PDB entry 9IKZ | electron microscopy, 3.14 A resolution | chains A and J of the 9 polymer chains in the assembly

[Chain A]
Name: RNA-directed RNA polymerase nsp12
Source organism: Severe acute respiratory syndrome coronavirus 2
Notes: EC 2.7.7.48, 2.7.7.50
UniProt: P0DTD1 (R1AB_SARS2); residues 1-931 here correspond to UniProt positions 4393-5323 (UniProt number = residue number + 4392)
Chain sequence (931 residues; each row starts with the number of its first residue):
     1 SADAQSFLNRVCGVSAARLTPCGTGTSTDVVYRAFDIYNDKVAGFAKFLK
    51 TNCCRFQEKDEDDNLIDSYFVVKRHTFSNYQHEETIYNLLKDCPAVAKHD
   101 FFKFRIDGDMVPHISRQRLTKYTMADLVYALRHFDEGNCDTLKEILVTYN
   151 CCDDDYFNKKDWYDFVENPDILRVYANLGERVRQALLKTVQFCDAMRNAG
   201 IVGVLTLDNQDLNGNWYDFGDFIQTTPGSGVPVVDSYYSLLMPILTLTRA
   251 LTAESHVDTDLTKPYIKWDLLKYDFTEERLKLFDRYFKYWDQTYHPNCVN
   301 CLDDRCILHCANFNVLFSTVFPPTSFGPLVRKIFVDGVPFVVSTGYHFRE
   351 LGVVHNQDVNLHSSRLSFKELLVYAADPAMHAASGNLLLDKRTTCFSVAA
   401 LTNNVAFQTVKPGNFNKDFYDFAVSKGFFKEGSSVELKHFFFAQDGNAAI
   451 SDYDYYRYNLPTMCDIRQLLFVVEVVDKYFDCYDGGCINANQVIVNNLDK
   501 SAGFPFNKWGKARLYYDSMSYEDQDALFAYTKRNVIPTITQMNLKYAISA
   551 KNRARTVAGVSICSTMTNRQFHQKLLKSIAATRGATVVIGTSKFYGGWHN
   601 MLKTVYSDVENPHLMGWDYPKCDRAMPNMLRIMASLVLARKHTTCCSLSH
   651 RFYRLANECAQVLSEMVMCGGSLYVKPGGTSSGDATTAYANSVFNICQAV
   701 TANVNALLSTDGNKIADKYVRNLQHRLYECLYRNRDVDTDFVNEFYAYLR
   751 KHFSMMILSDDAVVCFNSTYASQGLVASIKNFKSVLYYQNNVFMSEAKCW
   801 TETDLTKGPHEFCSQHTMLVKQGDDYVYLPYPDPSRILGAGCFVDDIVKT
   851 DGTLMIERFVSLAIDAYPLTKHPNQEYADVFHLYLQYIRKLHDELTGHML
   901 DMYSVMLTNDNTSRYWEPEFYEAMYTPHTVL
Bound ions: Mg2+: Asn209 (together with GDP); beryllium trifluoride ion: Asp218 (together with GDP); Zn2+: His295, Cys301, Cys306, Cys310
Small-molecule neighbours: GDP (guanosine-5'-diphosphate): Val31, Arg33, Ala34, Phe35, Lys50, Asn52, Cys53, Arg55, Tyr69, Val71, Lys73, Arg116, Leu119, Thr120, Lys121, Tyr122, Thr123, Asp126, Asp208, Asn209, Asp211, Tyr217, Asp218

[Chain J]
Molecule: 27-nt RNA strand
Sequence (27 nucleotides; each row starts with the number of its first residue):
    24 UGACUGCUCCCUAGCAUGCUACUACCG

[How chain A and chain J interact]
Pairs across the interface (31):
  Gln408(A) with U24(J), base contact
  Asn496(A) with U28(J), phosphate contact; G29(J), hydrogen bond to the phosphate
  Lys500(A) with A26(J), salt bridge to the phosphate; C27(J), phosphate contact
  Ser501(A) with G25(J), hydrogen bond to the phosphate; A26(J), hydrogen bond to the phosphate
  Asn507(A) with G25(J), phosphate contact
  Lys511(A) with G25(J), salt bridge to the phosphate
  Asn543(A) with U24(J), hydrogen bond to the sugar
  Gly559(A) with A26(J), sugar contact
  Arg569(A) with C27(J), hydrogen bond to the phosphate; U28(J), salt bridge to the phosphate
  Lys577(A) with G29(J), salt bridge to the phosphate
  Gly590(A) with G29(J), sugar contact; C30(J), sugar contact
  Ser592(A) with C30(J), hydrogen bond to the phosphate
  Tyr595(A) with C32(J), hydrogen bond to the phosphate
  Ser682(A) with A26(J), base contact
  Gly683(A) with A26(J), hydrogen bond to the sugar; C27(J), sugar contact
  Asp684(A) with C27(J), hydrogen bond to the sugar
  Ala685(A) with C27(J), hydrogen bond to the sugar
  Tyr689(A) with U28(J), hydrogen bond to the sugar
  Arg914(A) with C33(J), salt bridge to the phosphate
  Tyr915(A) with C33(J), sugar contact
  Phe920(A) with C32(J), sugar contact
  Met924(A) with U31(J), sugar contact
  Val930(A) with C32(J), phosphate contact
  Leu931(A) with C32(J), phosphate contact; C33(J), phosphate contact
Also at the interface, not in a pair above, chain A (33 interface residues in all): Val557, Ala558, Val560, Thr565, Gln573, Ala580, Phe594, Ser861, Ile864

[Summary]
33 residues of chain A face 10 of chain J across their interface, with 11 hydrogen bonds and 5 salt bridges.
Among the polar pairs are Asn543(A)-U24(J), Gly683(A)-A26(J) and Asp684(A)-C27(J). Ligands of chain A: GDP.
His295(A), Cys301(A), Cys306(A) and Cys310(A) coordinate Zn2+.
Chain A is RNA-directed RNA polymerase nsp12 (Severe acute respiratory syndrome coronavirus 2) and chain J is
a 27-nt RNA strand; the structure, SARS-CoV-2 E-RTC bound to pRNA-nsp9 and GDP-BeF3-, was determined by
electron microscopy.
